PDB entry 6PK4 | electron microscopy, 3.50 A resolution | chains A and C of the 4 polymer chains in the assembly

Chain A (and C):
Molecule: CTP synthase 2
Source organism: Homo sapiens
Notes: EC 6.3.4.2; chain C of this document is another copy of the same molecule, construct and numbering; everything in this record applies to it too
UniProtKB: Q9NRF8 (PYRG2_HUMAN); residue numbers follow UniProt; this construct covers 1-586
Amino-acid sequence (586 residues; each row starts with the number of its first residue):
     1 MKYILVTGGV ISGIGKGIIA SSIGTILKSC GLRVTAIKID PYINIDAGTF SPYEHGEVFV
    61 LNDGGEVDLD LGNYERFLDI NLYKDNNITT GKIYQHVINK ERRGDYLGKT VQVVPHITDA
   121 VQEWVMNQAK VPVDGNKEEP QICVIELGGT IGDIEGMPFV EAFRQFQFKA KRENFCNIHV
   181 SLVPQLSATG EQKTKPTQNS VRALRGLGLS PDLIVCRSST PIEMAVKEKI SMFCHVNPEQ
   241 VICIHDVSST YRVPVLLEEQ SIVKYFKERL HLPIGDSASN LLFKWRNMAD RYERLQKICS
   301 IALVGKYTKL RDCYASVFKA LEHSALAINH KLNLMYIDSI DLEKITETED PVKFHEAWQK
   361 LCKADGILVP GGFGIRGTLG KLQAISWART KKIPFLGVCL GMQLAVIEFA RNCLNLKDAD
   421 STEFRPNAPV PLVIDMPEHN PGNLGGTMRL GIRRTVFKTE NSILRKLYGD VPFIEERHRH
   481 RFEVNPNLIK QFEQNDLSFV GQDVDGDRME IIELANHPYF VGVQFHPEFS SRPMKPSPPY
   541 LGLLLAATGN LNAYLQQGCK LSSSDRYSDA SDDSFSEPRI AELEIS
Not modelled in the structure: 560-586
Ligand contacts:
  - ATP / UTP, molecule 1: S12, G15, K16, G17, I18, K38, P41, Y42, E54, H55, D68, D70, N73, E146, G148, G149, T150, D153, E155, R217, I244, D246, V247, V253, D312, K319
  - ATP / UTP, molecule 2: A188, T189, Q192, K193, T194, K195, Q198, K229, F233
Swiss-Prot annotation at these positions:
  - active site (For GATase activity): C399, H526, E528
  - modified residue (Phosphoserine): S568, S571, S574
Reported in the primary citation:
  - mutagenesis - H355A: unchanged catalytic activity
  - conformationally variable residues (domain motion, loop rearrangement, side-chain flip): D40 to N87
  - binding site for the ligand UTP: H55
  - catalytic residues: C399 (citing earlier work)

Interface between chain A and chain C:
Residue-residue contacts (54):
  Y42(A) - T110(C)
  Y42(A) - V111(C)
  I43(A) - I98(C)
  I43(A) - E101(C)
  I43(A) - V111(C)  hydrogen bond (backbone-backbone)
  I43(A) - Q112(C)
  I43(A) - V113(C)
  I43(A) - I117(C)  hydrophobic
  N44(A) - E101(C)
  N44(A) - V111(C)
  I45(A) - E101(C)  hydrogen bond (backbone-side chain)
  T49(A) - E101(C)
  T49(A) - G108(C)
  F50(A) - G108(C)
  F50(A) - T110(C)
  S51(A) - G108(C)  hydrogen bond (backbone-backbone)
  E54(A) - K109(C)  salt bridge
  E54(A) - T110(C)
  G91(A) - I98(C)
  Y94(A) - Y94(C)  hydrophobic
  Q95(A) - Q95(C)
  Q95(A) - I98(C)
  I98(A) - I43(C)
  I98(A) - G91(C)
  I98(A) - Q95(C)
  E101(A) - I43(C)
  E101(A) - N44(C)
  E101(A) - I45(C)  hydrogen bond (side chain-backbone)
  E101(A) - T49(C)
  G108(A) - T49(C)
  G108(A) - F50(C)
  G108(A) - S51(C)  hydrogen bond (backbone-backbone)
  K109(A) - E54(C)  salt bridge
  T110(A) - Y42(C)
  T110(A) - F50(C)
  T110(A) - E54(C)
  V111(A) - Y42(C)
  V111(A) - I43(C)  hydrogen bond (backbone-backbone)
  V111(A) - N44(C)
  Q112(A) - I43(C)
  Q112(A) - E155(C)
  V113(A) - I43(C)
  V113(A) - I154(C)  hydrophobic
  V113(A) - E155(C)  hydrogen bond (backbone-side chain)
  V114(A) - I154(C)  hydrophobic
  V114(A) - E155(C)  hydrogen bond (backbone-side chain)
  I117(A) - I43(C)  hydrophobic
  I154(A) - V113(C)  hydrophobic
  I154(A) - V114(C)  hydrophobic
  I154(A) - E161(C)
  E155(A) - Q112(C)
  E155(A) - V113(C)  hydrogen bond (side chain-backbone)
  E155(A) - V114(C)  hydrogen bond (side chain-backbone)
  E161(A) - I154(C)
Interface residues without a listed pair, chain A (29 interface residues in all): V97, G104, L107, M157, P158
Interface residues without a listed pair, chain C (29 interface residues in all): V97, G104, L107, M157, P158

In short:
Chain A and chain C each contribute 29 residues to their interface, with 10 hydrogen bonds and 2 salt bridges.
Polar contacts include E54(A)-K109(C), I45(A)-E101(C) and V113(A)-E155(C). Chain A binds ATP / UTP. UniProt
lists 3 active-site residues on chain A. The paper reports the catalytic residue C399(A); H355A of chain A
leaves catalytic activity unchanged.
Chain A and chain C are both CTP synthase 2 (Homo sapiens); the structure, cryoEM structure of the
substrate-bound human CTP synthase 2 filament, was determined by electron microscopy (same publication as
6PK7).
